Entry 6M6C (electron microscopy, 3.10 A resolution); this record covers chains A and C of the 8 polymer chains in the assembly.

[Chain A]
Protein: DNA-directed RNA polymerase subunit alpha
Organism: Thermus thermophilus (strain HB8 / ATCC 27634 / DSM 579)
Notes: EC 2.7.7.6
UniProt: Q5SHR6 (RPOA_THET8); numbering as in UniProt (aligned over 1-315)
Chain sequence (315 residues; numbered 1 to 315; the number before each row is that of its first residue):
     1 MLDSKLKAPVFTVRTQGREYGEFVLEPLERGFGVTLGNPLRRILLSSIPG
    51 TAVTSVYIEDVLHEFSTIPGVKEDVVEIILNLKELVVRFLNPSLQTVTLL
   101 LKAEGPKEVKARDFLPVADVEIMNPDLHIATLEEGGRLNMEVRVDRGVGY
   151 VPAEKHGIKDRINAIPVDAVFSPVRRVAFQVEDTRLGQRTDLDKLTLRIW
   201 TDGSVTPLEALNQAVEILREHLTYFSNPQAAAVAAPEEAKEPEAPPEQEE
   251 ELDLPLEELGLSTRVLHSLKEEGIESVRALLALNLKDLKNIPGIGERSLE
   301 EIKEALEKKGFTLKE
Unresolved in the structure: 1-3, 230-315

[Chain C]
Protein: DNA-directed RNA polymerase subunit beta
Organism: Thermus thermophilus (strain HB8 / ATCC 27634 / DSM 579)
Notes: EC 2.7.7.6
UniProt: Q8RQE9 (RPOB_THET8); residue numbers follow UniProt; this construct covers 1-1119
Chain sequence (1119 residues; numbered 1 to 1119; the number before each row is that of its first residue):
     1 MEIKRFGRIREVIPLPPLTEIQVESYRRALQADVPPEKRENVGIQAAFRE
    51 TFPIEEEDKGKGGLVLDFLEYRLGEPPFPQDECREKDLTYQAPLYARLQL
   101 IHKDTGLIKEDEVFLGHIPLMTEDGSFIINGADRVIVSQIHRSPGVYFTP
   151 DPARPGRYIASIIPLPKRGPWIDLEVEPNGVVSMKVNKRKFPLVLLLRVL
   201 GYDQETLARELGAYGELVQGLMDESVFAMRPEEALIRLFTLLRPGDPPKR
   251 DKAVAYVYGLIADPRRYDLGEAGRYKAEEKLGIRLSGRTLARFEDGEFKD
   301 EVFLPTLRYLFALTAGVPGHEVDDIDHLGNRRIRTVGELMTDQFRVGLAR
   351 LARGVRERMLMGSEDSLTPAKLVNSRPLEAAIREFFSRSQLSQFKDETNP
   401 LSSLRHKRRISALGPGGLTRERAGFDVRDVHRTHYGRICPVETPEGANIG
   451 LITSLAAYARVDELGFIRTPYRRVVGGVVTDEVVYMTATEEDRYTIAQAN
   501 TPLEGNRIAAERVVARRKGEPVIVSPEEVEFMDVSPKQVFSVNTNLIPFL
   551 EHDDANRALMGSNMQTQAVPLIRAQAPVVMTGLEERVVRDSLAALYAEED
   601 GEVAKVDGNRIVVRYEDGRLVEYPLRRFYRSNQGTALDQRPRVVVGQRVR
   651 KGDLLADGPASENGFLALGQNVLVAIMPFDGYNFEDAIVISEELLKRDFY
   701 TSIHIERYEIEARDTKLGPERITRDIPHLSEAALRDLDEEGVVRIGAEVK
   751 PGDILVGRTSFKGESEPTPEERLLRSIFGEKARDVKDTSLRVPPGEGGIV
   801 VRTVRLRRGDPGVELKPGVREVVRVYVAQKRKLQVGDKLANRHGNKGVVA
   851 KILPVEDMPHLPDGTPVDVILNPLGVPSRMNLGQILETHLGLAGYFLGQR
   901 YISPIFDGAKEPEIKELLAQAFEVYFGKRKGEGFGVDKREVEVLRRAEKL
   951 GLVTPGKTPEEQLKELFLQGKVVLYDGRTGEPIEGPIVVGQMFIMKLYHM
  1001 VEDKMHARSTGPYSLITQQPLGGKAQFGGQRFGEMEVWALEAYGAAHTLQ
  1051 EMLTLKSDDIEGRNAAYEAIIKGEDVPEPSVPESFRVLVKELQALALDVQ
  1101 TLDEKDNPVDIFEGLASKR
Unresolved in the structure: 57-63, 1119

[How chain A and chain C interact]
Pairs across the interface (68):
  E22(A) - F934(C)
  V34(A) - R939(C)
  N38(A) - G977(C)
  N38(A) - R978(C)  hydrogen bond (side chain-backbone)
  N38(A) - T979(C)  hydrogen bond (side chain-backbone)
  N38(A) - G980(C)
  R41(A) - E856(C)
  R41(A) - H860(C)
  R41(A) - G864(C)
  R42(A) - E856(C)
  R42(A) - D857(C)  salt bridge
  R42(A) - G977(C)  hydrogen bond (side chain-backbone)
  R42(A) - R978(C)
  L45(A) - V855(C)
  S46(A) - E856(C)
  L62(A) - I745(C)
  L62(A) - G746(C)
  H63(A) - I745(C)
  H63(A) - G746(C)
  H63(A) - I799(C)
  H63(A) - V801(C)
  E64(A) - K830(C)
  F65(A) - F628(C)
  F65(A) - I703(C)  hydrophobic
  F65(A) - A828(C)  hydrophobic
  T67(A) - G608(C)
  T67(A) - N609(C)
  T67(A) - R627(C)
  I68(A) - D607(C)
  P69(A) - D607(C)
  G70(A) - D607(C)  hydrogen bond (backbone-side chain)
  V71(A) - D607(C)  hydrogen bond (backbone-side chain)
  V71(A) - G608(C)  hydrogen bond (backbone-backbone)
  K72(A) - G608(C)
  K72(A) - P641(C)
  K72(A) - V643(C)  hydrogen bond (side chain-backbone)
  D74(A) - R627(C)  salt bridge
  D74(A) - F628(C)
  E77(A) - R640(C)  salt bridge
  L80(A) - R573(C)
  L80(A) - D698(C)
  K83(A) - K696(C)
  K83(A) - D698(C)  salt bridge
  E133(A) - K605(C)
  E133(A) - V606(C)  hydrogen bond (side chain-backbone)
  E133(A) - D607(C)
  Y150(A) - E692(C)
  Y150(A) - L695(C)
  D168(A) - K832(C)  salt bridge
  V170(A) - K696(C)
  R176(A) - D863(C)  hydrogen bond (side chain-backbone)
  R176(A) - G864(C)
  V177(A) - G864(C)
  A178(A) - D863(C)
  A178(A) - G864(C)
  F179(A) - R939(C)  hydrogen bond (backbone-side chain)
  Q180(A) - P862(C)
  Q180(A) - D937(C)
  V181(A) - D937(C)  hydrogen bond (backbone-side chain)
  V181(A) - K938(C)  hydrogen bond (backbone-backbone)
  E182(A) - F934(C)
  D183(A) - K938(C)
  D191(A) - K938(C)  salt bridge
  L192(A) - K938(C)
  D193(A) - K938(C)  salt bridge
  T196(A) - F934(C)
  R198(A) - E932(C)  salt bridge
  R198(A) - F934(C)
Interface residues without a listed pair, chain A (41 interface residues in all): S66, V76, W200
Interface residues without a listed pair, chain C (48 interface residues in all): I572, R610, R642, V800, Q829, T865, G933, G935, D976

[Overview]
Chain A and chain C form an interface of 41 and 48 residues respectively; the contacts include 12 hydrogen
bonds and 8 salt bridges. Polar pairs include R42(A)-D857(C), D74(A)-R627(C) and E77(A)-R640(C).
Chain A is DNA-directed RNA polymerase subunit alpha and chain C is DNA-directed RNA polymerase subunit beta,
both from Thermus thermophilus (strain HB8 / ATCC 27634 / DSM 579); the structure, CryoEM structure of Thermus
thermophilus RNA polymerase elongation complex, was determined by electron microscopy, deposited together with
6M6A and 6M6B.
